PDB entry 5O9V | X-ray diffraction, 2.20 A resolution | chains A and C

[Chain A]
Name: Glycylpeptide N-tetradecanoyltransferase 1
From: Homo sapiens
Notes: EC 2.3.1.97
Reference sequence: P30419 (NMT1_HUMAN); residue numbers follow UniProt; this construct covers 99-496
Chain sequence (402 residues; each row starts with the number of its first residue):
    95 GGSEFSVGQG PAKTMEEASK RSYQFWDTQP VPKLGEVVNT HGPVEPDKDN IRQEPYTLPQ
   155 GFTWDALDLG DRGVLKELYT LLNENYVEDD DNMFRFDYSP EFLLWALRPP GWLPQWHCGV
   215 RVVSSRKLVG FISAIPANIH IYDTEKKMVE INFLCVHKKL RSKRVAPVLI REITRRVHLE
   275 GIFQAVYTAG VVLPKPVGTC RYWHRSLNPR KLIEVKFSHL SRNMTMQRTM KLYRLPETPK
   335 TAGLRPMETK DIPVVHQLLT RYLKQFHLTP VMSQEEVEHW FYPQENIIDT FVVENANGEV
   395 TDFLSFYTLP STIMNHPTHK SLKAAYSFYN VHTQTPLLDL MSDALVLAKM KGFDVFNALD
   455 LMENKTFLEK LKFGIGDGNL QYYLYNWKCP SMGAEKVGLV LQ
Not modelled in the structure: 95-103
Differences from the reference sequence: expression tag (95-98)
Residues lining bound ligands: coenzyme A (COA): Arg-115, Ser-116, Tyr-117, Gln-118, Phe-119, Trp-120, Asn-179, Tyr-180, Val-181, Leu-248, Cys-249, Val-250, Leu-254, Arg-255, Ser-256, Lys-257, Arg-258, Val-259, Ala-260, Pro-261, Ile-264, Thr-282, Ala-283, Gly-284, Val-285, Leu-287
UniProt features mapped onto this chain:
  - binding site (tetradecanoyl-CoA): Gln-118, Phe-119, Trp-120, Phe-247, Leu-248, Cys-249, Val-250, Ser-256, Arg-258, Val-259, Ala-260
  - mutagenesis: Tyr-180 (Y180P: Abolished glycine- and lysine-myristoyltransferase activities), Val-181 (V181L: Reduced glycine N-myristoyltransferase activity), Tyr-192 (Y192A: Reduced glycine N-myristoyltransferase activity), Gly-492 (G492D/K: Reduced activity)

[Chain C]
Name: Apoptosis-inducing factor 3
Notes: EC 1.-.-.-
Reference sequence: Q96NN9 (AIFM3_HUMAN); residues 2-9 here = UniProt positions 2-9
Chain sequence (8 residues; each row starts with the number of its first residue):
     2 GGCFSKPK
Glycans and other covalent adducts: myristic acid (MYR) linked to Gly-2

[Chain A / chain C interface]
Pairs across the interface - 38 pairs, chain A then chain C:
  Tyr-180(A) with Gly-2(C); Gly-3(C)
  Val-181(A) with Gly-3(C); Phe-5(C)
  Glu-182(A) with Phe-5(C)
  Asp-183(A) with Phe-5(C); Lys-7(C), salt bridge
  Asp-185(A) with Lys-7(C), salt bridge
  Phe-188(A) with Phe-5(C), hydrophobic
  Phe-190(A) with Cys-4(C); Phe-5(C), hydrophobic
  Asn-246(A) with Gly-2(C)
  Thr-282(A) with Gly-2(C), hydrogen bond (side chain-backbone)
  Ala-283(A) with Gly-2(C)
  Gly-284(A) with Cys-4(C)
  Tyr-296(A) with Cys-4(C); Ser-6(C)
  His-298(A) with Ser-6(C), hydrogen bond; Lys-7(C), hydrogen bond (side chain-backbone); Pro-8(C)
  Phe-311(A) with Phe-5(C), hydrophobic; Ser-6(C); Lys-7(C); Pro-8(C)
  Ser-312(A) with Pro-8(C)
  His-313(A) with Lys-9(C), hydrogen bond (side chain-backbone)
  Ser-405(A) with Phe-5(C)
  Ile-469(A) with Pro-8(C); Lys-9(C), hydrogen bond (backbone-backbone)
  Gly-470(A) with Ser-6(C); Lys-7(C); Pro-8(C)
  Asp-471(A) with Ser-6(C), hydrogen bond (backbone-side chain); Lys-7(C), salt bridge
  Gly-472(A) with Cys-4(C); Ser-6(C), hydrogen bond (backbone-side chain)
  Asn-473(A) with Cys-4(C), hydrogen bond (backbone-side chain)
  Leu-474(A) with Cys-4(C), hydrophobic
Interface residues without a listed pair, chain A (27 interface residues in all): Asp-184, Met-187, Ile-245, Phe-247

[In short]
27 residues of chain A and 8 residues of chain C are in contact, with 8 hydrogen bonds and 3 salt bridges.
Among the polar pairs are Asp-183(A)/Lys-7(C), Asp-185(A)/Lys-7(C) and Asp-471(A)/Lys-7(C). Ligands of chain
A: coenzyme A. Covalently linked myristic acid: at Gly-2(C).
Chain A is Glycylpeptide N-tetradecanoyltransferase 1 (Homo sapiens) and chain C is Apoptosis-inducing factor
3; the structure, HsNMT1 in complex with CoA and Myristoylated-GGCFSKPK octapeptide, was determined by X-ray
diffraction, deposited together with 5O9S, 5O9T and 5O9U.
